8VYP - chains A and B of the 3 polymer chains in the assembly; structure by electron microscopy, 3.29 A resolution.

== Chain A (and B) ==
Protein: 14-3-3 protein zeta/delta
Source organism: Homo sapiens
Notes: chain B of this document is another copy of the same molecule, construct and numbering; everything in this record applies to it too
UniProtKB: P63104 (1433Z_HUMAN); numbering as in UniProt (aligned over 1-245)
Amino-acid sequence (245 residues; numbered 1 to 245; the number before each row is that of its first residue):
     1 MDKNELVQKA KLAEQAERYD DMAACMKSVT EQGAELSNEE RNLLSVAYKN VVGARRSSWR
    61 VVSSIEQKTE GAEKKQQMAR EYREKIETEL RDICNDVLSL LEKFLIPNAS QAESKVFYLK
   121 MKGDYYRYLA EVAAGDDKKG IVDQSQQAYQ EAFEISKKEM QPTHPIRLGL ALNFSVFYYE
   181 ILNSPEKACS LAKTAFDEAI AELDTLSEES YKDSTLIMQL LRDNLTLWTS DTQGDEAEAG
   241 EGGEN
Disordered / not traced: 1-2, 205-208, 231-245 (chain B: 1-3, 204-209, 229-245)

== Interface between chain A and chain B ==
Pairs across the interface (23):
  Q8(A) - K75(B)
  K9(A) - M78(B)
  K9(A) - Y82(B)
  L12(A) - I65(B)  hydrophobic
  Q15(A) - V61(B)
  A16(A) - S58(B)  hydrogen bond (backbone-side chain)
  A16(A) - V61(B)
  R18(A) - S58(B)
  R18(A) - Y82(B)  hydrogen bond
  D21(A) - Y82(B)  hydrogen bond
  R55(A) - R18(B)
  S58(A) - A16(B)  hydrogen bond (side chain-backbone)
  V61(A) - Q15(B)
  V62(A) - A16(B)  hydrophobic
  I65(A) - L12(B)  hydrophobic
  I65(A) - Q15(B)
  A79(A) - L12(B)  hydrophobic
  Y82(A) - A13(B)
  Y82(A) - A16(B)  hydrophobic
  Y82(A) - R18(B)  hydrogen bond
  Y82(A) - D21(B)
  I86(A) - R18(B)
  E89(A) - R18(B)  salt bridge
Other interface residues (no listed pair), chain A (19 interface residues in all): A13, K75, K85
Other interface residues (no listed pair), chain B (19 interface residues in all): Q8, R55, V62, A79, E81, K85, I86

== In short ==
Chain A and chain B each contribute 19 residues to their interface, with 5 hydrogen bonds and 1 salt bridge.
Polar pairs include E89(A)-R18(B), A16(A)-S58(B) and R18(A)-Y82(B).
Both chains are 14-3-3 protein zeta/delta (Homo sapiens). Entry 8VYP (Cryo-EM Structure of the BRAF V600E
monomer) was determined by electron microscopy (same publication as 8VYO, 8VYQ, 8VYR, 8VYS and 8VYU).
